2YRS - chains A and C of the 4 polymer chains in the assembly; structure by X-ray diffraction, 2.30 A resolution.

Chain A (and C):
Name: Hemoglobin subunit alpha
From: Homo sapiens
Notes: chain C of this document is another copy of the same molecule, construct and numbering; everything in this record applies to it too
UniProt: P69905 (HBA_HUMAN); residues 1-141 here correspond to UniProt positions 2-142 (UniProt number = residue number + 1)
Sequence (141 residues; row label = number of the first residue in the row):
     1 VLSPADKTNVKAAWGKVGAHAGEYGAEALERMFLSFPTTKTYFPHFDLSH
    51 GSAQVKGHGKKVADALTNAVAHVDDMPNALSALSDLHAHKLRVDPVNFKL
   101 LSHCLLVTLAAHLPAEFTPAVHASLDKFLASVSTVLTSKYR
Metal / ion sites: heme Fe near His87 (its only coordinating residue here)
Ligand contacts: heme (HEM): Met32, Thr39, Tyr42, Phe43, His45, Phe46, His58, Lys61, Val62, Ala65, Leu66, Leu83, Leu86, His87, Leu91, Val93, Asn97, Phe98, Leu101, Leu105, Val132, Leu136
Swiss-Prot annotation at these positions:
  - binding site (O2): His58
  - binding site (heme b): His87
  - site: Thr8, Asn9 (Microbial infection: Cleavage), Lys11 (Not glycated), Ala13, Trp14 (Microbial infection: Cleavage), Tyr24, Gly25 (Microbial infection: Cleavage), Leu29, Glu30 (Microbial infection: Cleavage), His45, Phe46 (Microbial infection: Cleavage), Asp47, Leu48 (Microbial infection: Cleavage), Ser52, Ala53 (Microbial infection: Cleavage), Val55, Lys56 (Microbial infection: Cleavage), Lys56 (Not glycated), Gly59, Lys60 (Microbial infection: Cleavage), Lys60 (Not glycated), Lys90 (Not glycated), Leu91, Arg92 (Microbial infection: Cleavage), Lys99 (Not glycated), Leu106, Val107 (Microbial infection: Cleavage), Thr108, Leu109 (Microbial infection: Cleavage), Val121, His122 (Microbial infection: Cleavage), Ser133, Thr134 (Microbial infection: Cleavage)
  - modified residue: Ser3 (Phosphoserine), Lys7 (N6-succinyllysine), Thr8 (Phosphothreonine), Lys11 (N6-succinyllysine), Lys16 (N6-acetyllysine), Tyr24 (Phosphotyrosine), Ser35 (Phosphoserine), Lys40 (N6-succinyllysine), Ser49 (Phosphoserine), Ser102 (Phosphoserine), Thr108 (Phosphothreonine), Ser124 (Phosphoserine), Ser131 (Phosphoserine), Thr134 (Phosphothreonine), Thr137 (Phosphothreonine), Ser138 (Phosphoserine)
  - glycosylation (N-linked (Glc) (glycation) lysine): Lys7, Lys16, Lys40, Lys61

How chain A and chain C interact:
Residue-residue contacts - 5 pairs, chain A then chain C:
  Asp126(A) with Arg141(C), salt bridge
  Lys127(A) with Arg141(C), hydrogen bond (side chain-backbone)
  Arg141(A) with Val1(C); Asp126(C), salt bridge; Lys127(C), hydrogen bond (backbone-side chain)
Also at the interface, not in a pair above, chain A (6 interface residues in all): Val1, Ala123, Ala130
Also at the interface, not in a pair above, chain C (6 interface residues in all): Ala130, Ser138

Summary:
The chain A/chain C interface involves 6 residues from each chain, with 2 hydrogen bonds and 2 salt bridges.
Among the polar pairs are Asp126(A)-Arg141(C) and Lys127(A)-Arg141(C). Bound to chain A: heme.
Both chains are Hemoglobin subunit alpha (Homo sapiens). Entry 2YRS (Human hemoglobin D Los Angeles: crystal
structure) was determined by X-ray diffraction.
